PDB entry 9NL2 | electron microscopy, 3.20 A resolution | chains A and T of the 5 polymer chains in the assembly

[Chain A]
Name: R2 retrotransposon protein
From: Platysternon megacephalum
Amino-acid sequence (1121 residues; each row starts with the number of its first residue):
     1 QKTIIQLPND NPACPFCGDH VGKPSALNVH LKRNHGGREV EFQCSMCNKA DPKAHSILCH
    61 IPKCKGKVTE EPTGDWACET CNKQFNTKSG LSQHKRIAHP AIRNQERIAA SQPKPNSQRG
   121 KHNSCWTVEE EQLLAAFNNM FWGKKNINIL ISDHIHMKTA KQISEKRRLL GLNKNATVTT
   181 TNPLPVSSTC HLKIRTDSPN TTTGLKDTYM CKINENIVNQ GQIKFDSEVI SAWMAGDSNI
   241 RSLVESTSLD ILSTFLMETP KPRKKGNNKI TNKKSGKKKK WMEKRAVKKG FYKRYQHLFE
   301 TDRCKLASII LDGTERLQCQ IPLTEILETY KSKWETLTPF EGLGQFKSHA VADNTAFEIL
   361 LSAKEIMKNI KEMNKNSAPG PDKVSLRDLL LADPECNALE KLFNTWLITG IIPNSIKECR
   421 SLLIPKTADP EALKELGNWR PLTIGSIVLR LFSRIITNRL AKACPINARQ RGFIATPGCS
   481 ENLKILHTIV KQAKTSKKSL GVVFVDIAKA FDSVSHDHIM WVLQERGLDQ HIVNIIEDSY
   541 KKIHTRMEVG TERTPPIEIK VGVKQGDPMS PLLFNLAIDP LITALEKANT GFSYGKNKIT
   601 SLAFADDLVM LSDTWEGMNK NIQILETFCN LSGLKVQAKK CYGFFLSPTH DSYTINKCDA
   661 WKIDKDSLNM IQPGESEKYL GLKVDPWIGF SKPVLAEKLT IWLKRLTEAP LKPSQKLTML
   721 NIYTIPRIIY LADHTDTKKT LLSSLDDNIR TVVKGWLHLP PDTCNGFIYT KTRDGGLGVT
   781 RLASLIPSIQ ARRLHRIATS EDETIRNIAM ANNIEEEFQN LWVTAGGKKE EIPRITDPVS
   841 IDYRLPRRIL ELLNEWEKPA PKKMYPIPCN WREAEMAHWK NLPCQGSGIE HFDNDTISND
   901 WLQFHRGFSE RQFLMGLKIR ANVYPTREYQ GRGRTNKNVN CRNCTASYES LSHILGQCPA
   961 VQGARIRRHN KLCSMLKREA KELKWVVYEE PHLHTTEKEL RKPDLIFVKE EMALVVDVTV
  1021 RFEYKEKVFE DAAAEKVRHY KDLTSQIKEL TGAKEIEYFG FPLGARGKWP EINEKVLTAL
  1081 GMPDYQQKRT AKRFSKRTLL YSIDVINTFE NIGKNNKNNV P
Not modelled in the structure: 266-279
Metal / ion sites: Zn2+ site 1: Cys14, Cys17, His30, His35; Zn2+ site 2: Cys44, Cys47, His60, Cys64; Zn2+ site 3: Cys78, Cys81, His94, His99; Mg2+: Asp506, Ile507, Asp606 (together with dTTP); Zn2+ site 4: Cys941, Cys944, His953, Cys958
Ligand contacts: dTTP: Lys426, Arg440, Phe473, Asp506, Ile507, Ala508, Lys509, Ala510, Phe511, Gln565, Asp606, Asp607, Gln637, Lys640

[Chain T]
Molecule: Top strand for target rDNA
Sequence (70 nucleotides; each row starts with the number of its first residue):
     1 CTGTGAAGCG CGGGTAAACG GCGGGAGTAA CTATGACTCT CTTAAGGTAG CCAAATGCCT
    61 CGTCATCTAA
Not modelled in the structure: 1-8, 60-70

[How chain A and chain T interact]
Residue-residue contacts - 78 pairs, chain A then chain T:
  Lys23(A) - DC41(T)  salt bridge to the phosphate
  Ser25(A) - DT40(T)  hydrogen bond to the phosphate
  Ser25(A) - DC41(T)  hydrogen bond to the phosphate
  Val29(A) - DT43(T)  phosphate contact
  Arg33(A) - DT43(T)  hydrogen bond to the base
  Arg33(A) - DA44(T)  hydrogen bond to the base
  His55(A) - DC39(T)  hydrogen bond to the base
  His55(A) - DT40(T)  hydrogen bond to the sugar
  Leu58(A) - DC39(T)  sugar contact
  Leu58(A) - DT40(T)  phosphate contact
  Cys59(A) - DT38(T)  base contact
  Cys59(A) - DC39(T)  hydrogen bond to the sugar
  Pro62(A) - DT38(T)  phosphate contact
  Pro62(A) - DC39(T)  phosphate contact
  Lys63(A) - DC37(T)  hydrogen bond to the base
  Lys63(A) - DT38(T)  hydrogen bond to the sugar
  Phe85(A) - DA29(T)  phosphate contact
  Phe85(A) - DA30(T)  phosphate contact
  Thr87(A) - DT28(T)  phosphate contact
  Thr87(A) - DA29(T)  phosphate contact
  Ser89(A) - DT28(T)  hydrogen bond to the sugar
  Gly90(A) - DA29(T)  sugar contact
  Gln93(A) - DG27(T)  base contact
  Gln93(A) - DT28(T)  hydrogen bond to the base
  Gln93(A) - DA29(T)  sugar contact
  His94(A) - DA29(T)  phosphate contact
  His94(A) - DA30(T)  salt bridge to the phosphate
  Ile97(A) - DA29(T)  base contact
  Ile97(A) - DA30(T)  sugar contact
  Pro115(A) - DG20(T)  phosphate contact
  Ser117(A) - DA18(T)  phosphate contact
  Ser117(A) - DC19(T)  hydrogen bond to the phosphate
  Gln118(A) - DA18(T)  base contact
  Gln118(A) - DC19(T)  sugar contact
  Gln118(A) - DG20(T)  phosphate contact
  Lys121(A) - DA17(T)  hydrogen bond to the phosphate
  Lys121(A) - DA18(T)  salt bridge to the phosphate
  His122(A) - DA16(T)  base contact
  Asn138(A) - DC9(T)  phosphate contact
  Ile147(A) - DC9(T)  sugar contact
  Arg167(A) - DC9(T)  salt bridge to the phosphate
  Arg167(A) - DG10(T)  hydrogen bond to the base
  Arg168(A) - DG12(T)  base contact
  Asn173(A) - DC9(T)  sugar contact
  Asn173(A) - DG10(T)  hydrogen bond to the phosphate
  Asn173(A) - DC11(T)  phosphate contact
  Lys174(A) - DC9(T)  phosphate contact
  Lys174(A) - DG10(T)  phosphate contact
  His650(A) - DC22(T)  stacking on the base
  His650(A) - DG24(T)  hydrogen bond to the base
  Lys738(A) - DT32(T)  phosphate contact
  Lys738(A) - DA33(T)  salt bridge to the phosphate
  Lys739(A) - DA33(T)  phosphate contact
  Thr740(A) - DT32(T)  sugar contact
  Thr740(A) - DA33(T)  hydrogen bond to the phosphate
  His758(A) - DT43(T)  base contact
  Phe904(A) - DA53(T)  stacking on the base
  Arg906(A) - DC51(T)  base contact
  Arg906(A) - DC52(T)  phosphate contact
  Arg906(A) - DA53(T)  salt bridge to the phosphate
  Gly907(A) - DG50(T)  sugar contact
  Gly907(A) - DC51(T)  base contact
  Gln912(A) - DA49(T)  base contact
  Gln912(A) - DG50(T)  hydrogen bond to the base
  Gln930(A) - DT42(T)  hydrogen bond to the base
  Arg934(A) - DC41(T)  hydrogen bond to the base
  Lys937(A) - DT42(T)  hydrogen bond to the base
  Arg967(A) - DG50(T)  hydrogen bond to the base
  Arg1089(A) - DA54(T)  salt bridge to the phosphate
  Arg1093(A) - DC51(T)  base contact
  Arg1097(A) - DG50(T)  sugar contact
  Arg1097(A) - DC51(T)  salt bridge to the phosphate
  Leu1100(A) - DG50(T)  base contact
  Tyr1101(A) - DG50(T)  base contact
  Asp1104(A) - DA49(T)  base contact
  Asp1104(A) - DG50(T)  hydrogen bond to the base
  Lys1114(A) - DG46(T)  salt bridge to the phosphate
  Asn1115(A) - DG46(T)  phosphate contact
Other interface residues (no listed pair), chain A (65 interface residues in all): Asn86, Arg96, Pro113, Gly120, Leu134, Phe141, Trp142, Gly143, Ile151, Ile163, Lys371, Lys375, Lys971, Lys1092, Lys1096, Asn1111, Asn1118
Other interface residues (no listed pair), chain T (39 interface residues in all): DG23, DT34, DA36, DG47, DT48, DG57, DC58

[Summary]
The interface between chain A and chain T involves 65 residues on one side and 39 on the other; the contacts
include 23 hydrogen bonds, 9 salt bridges and 2 aromatic stacking contacts. Among the polar pairs are
Arg33(A)-DT43(T), Arg33(A)-DA44(T) and His55(A)-DC39(T).
Here chain A is R2 retrotransposon protein (Platysternon megacephalum) and chain T is Top strand for target
rDNA. Entry 9NL2 (Structure of R2 retrotransposon protein from Platysternon megacephalum initiating
target-primed reverse transcription) was determined by electron microscopy together with 9NL3 and 9NL4 from
the same study.
